Entry 6N8Z (electron microscopy, 9.30 A resolution (very low resolution: no residue pairs are listed; an interface is given only as per-side residue counts)); this record covers chains B and C of the 6 polymer chains in the assembly.

# Chain B (and C)
Protein: Heat shock protein 104
Source organism: Saccharomyces cerevisiae (strain ATCC 204508 / S288c)
Notes: chain C of this document is another copy of the same molecule, construct and numbering; everything in this record applies to it too
Reference sequence: P31539 (HS104_YEAST); residues 6-884 here = UniProt positions 6-884
Sequence (879 residues; row label = number of the first residue in the row):
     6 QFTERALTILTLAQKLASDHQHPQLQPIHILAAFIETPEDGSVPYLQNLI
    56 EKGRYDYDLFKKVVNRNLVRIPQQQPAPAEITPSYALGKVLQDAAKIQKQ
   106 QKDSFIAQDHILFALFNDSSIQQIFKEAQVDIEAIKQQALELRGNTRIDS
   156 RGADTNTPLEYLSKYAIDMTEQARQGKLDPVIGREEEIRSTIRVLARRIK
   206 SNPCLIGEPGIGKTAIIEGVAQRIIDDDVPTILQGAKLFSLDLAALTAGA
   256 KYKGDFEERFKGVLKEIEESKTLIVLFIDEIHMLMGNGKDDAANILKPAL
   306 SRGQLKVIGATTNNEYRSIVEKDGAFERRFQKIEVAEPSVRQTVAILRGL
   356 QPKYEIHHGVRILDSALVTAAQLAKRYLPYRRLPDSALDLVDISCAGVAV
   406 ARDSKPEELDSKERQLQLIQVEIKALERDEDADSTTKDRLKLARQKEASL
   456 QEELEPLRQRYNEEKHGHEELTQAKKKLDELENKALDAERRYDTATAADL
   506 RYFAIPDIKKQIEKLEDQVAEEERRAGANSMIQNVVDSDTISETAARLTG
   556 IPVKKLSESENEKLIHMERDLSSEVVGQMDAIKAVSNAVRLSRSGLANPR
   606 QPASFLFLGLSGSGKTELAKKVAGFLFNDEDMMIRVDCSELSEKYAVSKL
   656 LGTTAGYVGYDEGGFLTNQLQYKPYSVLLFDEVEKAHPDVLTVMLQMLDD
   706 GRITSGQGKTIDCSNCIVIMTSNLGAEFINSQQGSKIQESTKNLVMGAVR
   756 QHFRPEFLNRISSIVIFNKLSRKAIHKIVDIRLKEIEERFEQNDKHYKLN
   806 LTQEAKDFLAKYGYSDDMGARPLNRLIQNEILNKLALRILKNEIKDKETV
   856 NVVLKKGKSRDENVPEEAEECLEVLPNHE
Unresolved in the structure: 150-164, 411-537, 860-873
Disulfide bonds: Cys718-Cys721
Ligand contacts:
  - ATP (adenosine-5'-triphosphate), molecule 1: Asp184, Pro185, Val186, Ile187, Arg189, Pro214, Gly215, Ile216, Gly217, Lys218, Thr219, Ala220, Ile351, Leu355, Pro389, Asp390, Leu393
  - ATP, molecule 2: Glu579, Val580, Val581, Gln583, Leu615, Ser616, Gly617, Ser618, Gly619, Lys620, Thr621, Glu622, Thr726, Asn728, Leu775, Ile783, Arg787, Glu790, Ala825, Arg826, Asn829
UniProt features mapped onto this chain:
  - motif: Asn773 to Lys789 (Nuclear localization signal)
  - binding site (ATP): Gly212 to Thr219, Gly614 to Thr621
  - modified residue: Ser206 (Phosphoserine), Ser306 (Phosphoserine), Thr499 (Phosphothreonine), Ser535 (Phosphoserine)
  - cross-link (Glycyl lysine isopeptide (Lys-Gly)): Lys442 (interchain with G-Cter in ubiquitin), Lys620 (interchain with G-Cter in ubiquitin)
  - mutagenesis: Asp184 (D184A/D/F/N/L/Q/S: Confers resistance to prion-curing by guanidine; D184K/W/Y: Impairs prion propagation), Gly217 (G217S: Largely reduces ATP hydrolysis. Alters bud morphology and causes septin mislocalization; when associated with I-499; G217V: Completely abolishes ATP hydrolysis), Lys218 (K218T: Abolishes substrate binding. Unable to confer thermotolerance. Reduces ATP hydrolysis by 98%; when associated with T-315. Completely abolishes ATPase activity; when associated with T-620), Tyr257 (Y257A: Reduces thermotolerance 10-fold), Glu285 (E285Q: In HSP104(TRAP); completely abolishes ATP hydrolysis, but does not affect nucleotide binding, thus keeping HSP104 in an ATP-bound state; when associated with Q-687), Ala315 (A315T: Reduces ATP hydrolysis by 98%; when associated with T-218), Thr317 (T317A: Reduces rate of ATP hydrolysis at NBD1 nearly 10-fold. No effect on oligomerization), Arg334 (R334M: Reduces ATPase activity by 80%. Impairs oligomerization), Arg419 (R419M: Reduces ATPase activity by 80%), Arg444 (R444M: Reduces ATPase activity by 80%), Leu462 (L462R: Impairs prion propagation, but does not affect thermotolerance), Arg495 (R495M: Increases ATPase activity 3-fold), 18 further mutagenesis entries in UniProt
What the authors report for this chain:
  - mutagenesis - E285A/E687A: abolished catalytic activity on ATP

# Chain B / chain C interface
At this resolution (9 A) residue pairs are not listed: 80 residues of chain B and 78 of chain C lie at the interface.

# In short
80 residues of chain B and 78 residues of chain C are in contact. Bound to chain B: ATP. Curated annotation
(UniProt) lists 16 ATP-binding residues and 30 mutagenesis sites on chain B. The paper reports that
E285A/E687A of chain B abolish catalytic activity on ATP.
Both chains are Heat shock protein 104 (Saccharomyces cerevisiae (strain ATCC 204508 / S288c)). Entry 6N8Z
(HSP104DWB extended conformation) was determined by electron microscopy, deposited together with 6N8T and
6N8V.
